Entry 7M4L (X-ray diffraction, 1.70 A resolution); this record covers chains A and P of the 4 polymer chains in the assembly.

[Chain A]
Protein: DNA polymerase lambda
From: Homo sapiens
Notes: EC 2.7.7.7, 4.2.99.-
UniProtKB: Q9UGP5 (DPOLL_HUMAN); aligned to UniProt positions 242-575 over residues 242-575
Amino-acid sequence (329 residues; each row starts with the number of its first residue; note: 5 numbers in that range are skipped by the numbering (no residue carries them; nothing is unmodelled there)):
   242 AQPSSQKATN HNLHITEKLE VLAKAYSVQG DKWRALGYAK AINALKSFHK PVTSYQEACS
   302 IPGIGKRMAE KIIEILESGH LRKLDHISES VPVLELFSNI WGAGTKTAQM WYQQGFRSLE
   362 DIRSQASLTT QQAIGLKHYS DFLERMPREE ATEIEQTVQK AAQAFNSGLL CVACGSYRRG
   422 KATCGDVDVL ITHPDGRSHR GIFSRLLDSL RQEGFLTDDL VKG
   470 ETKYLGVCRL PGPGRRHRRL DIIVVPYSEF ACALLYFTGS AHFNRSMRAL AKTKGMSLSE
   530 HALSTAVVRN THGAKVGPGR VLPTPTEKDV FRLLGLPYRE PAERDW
Unresolved in the structure: 242-250
Differences from the reference sequence: conflict Lys463 (Ser in Q9UGP5), Gly464 (Gln in Q9UGP5), Thr471 (Glu466 in Q9UGP5); engineered mutation Ala543 (Cys in Q9UGP5)

[Chain P]
Molecule: 7-nt DNA strand
Sequence (7 nucleotides; row label = number of the first residue in the row):
     1 CAGTACX
Modified residues: YQS ([[(2R,3S,5R)-5-[5-methyl-2,4-bis(oxidanylidene)pyrimidin-1-yl]-3-oxidanyl-oxolan-2-yl]methoxy-sulfanyl-phosphoryl] phosphono hydrogen phosphate) at position 7

[Interface between chain A and chain P]
Residue-residue contacts (26; chain A residue first):
  Ile341(A) with DA5(P), phosphate contact
  Trp342(A) with DA5(P), hydrogen bond to the phosphate; DC6(P), hydrogen bond to the phosphate
  Gly343(A) with DT4(P), phosphate contact; DA5(P), hydrogen bond to the phosphate
  Ala344(A) with DT4(P), phosphate contact; DA5(P), hydrogen bond to the phosphate
  Gly345(A) with DT4(P), hydrogen bond to the phosphate
  Thr346(A) with DT4(P), hydrogen bond to the phosphate
  Lys347(A) with DG3(P), phosphate contact; DT4(P), hydrogen bond to the phosphate
  Thr348(A) with DT4(P), hydrogen bond to the phosphate
  Arg420(A) with YQS_7(P)
  Asp427(A) with YQS_7(P)
  Asp429(A) with YQS_7(P)
  Leu474(A) with DC6(P), sugar contact
  Arg488(A) with DC6(P), salt bridge to the phosphate
  Asp490(A) with DC6(P), sugar contact
  Tyr505(A) with DC6(P), hydrogen bond to the base; YQS_7(P)
  Phe506(A) with YQS_7(P)
  Thr507(A) with YQS_7(P)
  Gly508(A) with YQS_7(P)
  Ser509(A) with YQS_7(P)
  Ala510(A) with YQS_7(P)
  Asn513(A) with YQS_7(P)
Interface residues without a listed pair, chain A (22 interface residues in all): Gly416

[In short]
22 residues of chain A face 5 of chain P across their interface, with 9 hydrogen bonds and 1 salt bridge.
Polar contacts include Tyr505(A)-DC6(P), Trp342(A)-DA5(P) and Trp342(A)-DC6(P).
Here chain A is DNA polymerase lambda (Homo sapiens) and chain P is a 7-nt DNA strand. Entry 7M4L (DNA
Polymerase Lambda, TTPaS:At Mn2+ Product State Ternary Complex, 60 min) was determined by X-ray diffraction
together with 7M43, 7M44, 7M45, 7M46, 7M47, 7M48 and 12 further entries from the same study.
